3PTM - chain A; structure by X-ray diffraction, 2.40 A resolution.

Chain A:
Protein: Beta-glucosidase Os4BGlu12
Source organism: Oryza sativa
Notes: EC 3.2.1.21
UniProtKB: Q01KB2 (Q01KB2_ORYSA); residues 1-486 here correspond to UniProt positions 25-510 (UniProt number = residue number + 24)
Amino-acid sequence (505 residues; numbered -18 to 486; the number before each row is that of its first residue; numbers below 1 keep their minus sign (Ala-18 is residue -18)):
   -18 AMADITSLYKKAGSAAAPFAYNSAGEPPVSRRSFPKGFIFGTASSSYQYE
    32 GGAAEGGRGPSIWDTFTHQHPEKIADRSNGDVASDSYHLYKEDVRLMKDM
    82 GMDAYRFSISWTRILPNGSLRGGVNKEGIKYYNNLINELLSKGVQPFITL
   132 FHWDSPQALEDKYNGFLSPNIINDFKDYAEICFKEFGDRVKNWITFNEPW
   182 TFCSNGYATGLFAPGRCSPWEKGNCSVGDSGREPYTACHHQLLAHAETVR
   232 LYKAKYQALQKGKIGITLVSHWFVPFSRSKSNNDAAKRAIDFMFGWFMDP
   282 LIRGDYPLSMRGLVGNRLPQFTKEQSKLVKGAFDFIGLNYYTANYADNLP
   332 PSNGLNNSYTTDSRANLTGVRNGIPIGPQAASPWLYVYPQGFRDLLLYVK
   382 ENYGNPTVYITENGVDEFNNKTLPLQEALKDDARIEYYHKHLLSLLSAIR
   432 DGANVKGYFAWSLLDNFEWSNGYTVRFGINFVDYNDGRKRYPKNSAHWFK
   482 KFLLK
Not modelled in the structure: -18 to 8
Differences from the reference sequence: expression tag (-18 to 0)
Disulfides: Cys184-Cys219, Cys198-Cys206
Covalently attached groups: 2-deoxy-2-fluoro-alpha-D-glucopyranose (G2F) linked to Glu393
Metal / ion sites: Zn2+: Asp66, His69 (shared with 2 residues of chain B)
Ligand contacts: 2-deoxy-2-fluoro-alpha-D-glucopyranose (G2F): Gln29, His133, Trp134, Asn178, Glu179, Tyr322, Trp365, Trp442, Asn447, Glu449, Trp450, Phe458

Summary:
2-deoxy-2-fluoro-alpha-D-glucopyranose is covalently linked to Glu393. The Zn2+ site is built by Asp66 and
His69.
Chain A is Beta-glucosidase Os4BGlu12 (Oryza sativa); the structure, The crystal structure of rice (Oryza
sativa L.) Os4BGlu12 with 2-fluoroglucopyranoside, was determined by X-ray diffraction (same publication as
3PTK and 3PTQ).
